PDB entry 2R93 | X-ray diffraction, 4.00 A resolution | chains A and H of the 13 polymer chains in the assembly

Chain A:
Protein: DNA-directed RNA polymerase II subunit RPB1
Organism: Saccharomyces cerevisiae
Notes: EC 2.7.7.6
UniProtKB: P04050 (RPB1_YEAST); residues 1-1733 here = UniProt positions 1-1733
Chain sequence (1733 residues; row label = number of the first residue in the row):
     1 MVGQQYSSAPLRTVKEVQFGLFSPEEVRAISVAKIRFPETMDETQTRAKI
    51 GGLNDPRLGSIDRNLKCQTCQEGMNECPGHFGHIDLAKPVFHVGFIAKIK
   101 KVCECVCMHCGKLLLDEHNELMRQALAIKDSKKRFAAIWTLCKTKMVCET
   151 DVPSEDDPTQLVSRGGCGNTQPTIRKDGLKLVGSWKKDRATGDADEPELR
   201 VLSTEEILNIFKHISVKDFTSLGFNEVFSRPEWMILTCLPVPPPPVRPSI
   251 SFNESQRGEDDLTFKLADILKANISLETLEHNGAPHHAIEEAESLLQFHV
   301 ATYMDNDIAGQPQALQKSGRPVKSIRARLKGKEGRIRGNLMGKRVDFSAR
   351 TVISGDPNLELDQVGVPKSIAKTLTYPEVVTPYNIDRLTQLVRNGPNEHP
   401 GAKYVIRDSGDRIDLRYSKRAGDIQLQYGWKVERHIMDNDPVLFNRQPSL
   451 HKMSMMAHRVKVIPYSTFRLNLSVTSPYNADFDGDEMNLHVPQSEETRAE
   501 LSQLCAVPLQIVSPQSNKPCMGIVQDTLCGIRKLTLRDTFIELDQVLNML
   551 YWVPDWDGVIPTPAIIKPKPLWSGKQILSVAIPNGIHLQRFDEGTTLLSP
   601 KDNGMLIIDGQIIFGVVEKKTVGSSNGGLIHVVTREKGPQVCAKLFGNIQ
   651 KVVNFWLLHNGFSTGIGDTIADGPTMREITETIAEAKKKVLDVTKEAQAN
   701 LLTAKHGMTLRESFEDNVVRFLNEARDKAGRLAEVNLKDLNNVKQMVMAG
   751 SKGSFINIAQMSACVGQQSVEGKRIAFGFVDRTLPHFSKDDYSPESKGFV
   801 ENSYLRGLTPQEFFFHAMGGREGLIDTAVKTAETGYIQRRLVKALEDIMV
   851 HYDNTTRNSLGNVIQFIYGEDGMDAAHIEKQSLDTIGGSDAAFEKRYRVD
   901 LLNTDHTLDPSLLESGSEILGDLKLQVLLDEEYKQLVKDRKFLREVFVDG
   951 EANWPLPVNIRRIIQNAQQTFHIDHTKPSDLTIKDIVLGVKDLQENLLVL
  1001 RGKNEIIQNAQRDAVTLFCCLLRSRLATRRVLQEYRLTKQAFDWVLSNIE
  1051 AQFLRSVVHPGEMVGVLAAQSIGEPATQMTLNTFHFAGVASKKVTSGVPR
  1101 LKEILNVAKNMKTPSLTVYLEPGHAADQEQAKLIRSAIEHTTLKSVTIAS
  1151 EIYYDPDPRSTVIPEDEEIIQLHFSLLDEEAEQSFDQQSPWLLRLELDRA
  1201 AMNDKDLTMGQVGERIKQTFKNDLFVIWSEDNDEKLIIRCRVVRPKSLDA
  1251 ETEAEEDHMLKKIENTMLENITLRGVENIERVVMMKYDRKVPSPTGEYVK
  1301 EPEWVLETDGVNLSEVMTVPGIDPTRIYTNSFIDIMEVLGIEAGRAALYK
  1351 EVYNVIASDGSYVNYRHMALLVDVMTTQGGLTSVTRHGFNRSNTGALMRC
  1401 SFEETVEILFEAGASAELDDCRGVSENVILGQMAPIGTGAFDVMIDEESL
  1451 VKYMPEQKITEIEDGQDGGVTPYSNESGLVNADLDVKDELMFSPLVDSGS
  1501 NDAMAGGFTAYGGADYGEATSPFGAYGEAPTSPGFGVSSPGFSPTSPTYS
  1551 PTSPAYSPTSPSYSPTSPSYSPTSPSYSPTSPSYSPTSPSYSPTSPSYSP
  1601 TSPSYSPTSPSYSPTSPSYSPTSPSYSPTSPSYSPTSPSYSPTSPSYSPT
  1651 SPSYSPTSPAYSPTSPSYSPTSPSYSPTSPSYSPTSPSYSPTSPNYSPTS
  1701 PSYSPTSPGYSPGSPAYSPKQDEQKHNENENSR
Not modelled in the structure: 1, 190-194, 1082-1091, 1178-1186, 1246-1253, 1456-1733
Bound ions: Zn2+ site 1: C67, C70, C77; Zn2+ site 2: C110, C148; Mg2+ near D481 (its only coordinating residue here)
Swiss-Prot annotation at these positions:
  - region: P248 to D260 (Lid loop), N306 to K323 (Rudder loop), P810 to E822 (Bridging helix)
  - binding site (Zn(2+)): C67, C70, C77, H80, C107, C110, C148, C167
  - binding site (Mg(2+)): D481, D483, D485
  - modified residue: T1471 (Phosphothreonine)
  - cross-link (Glycyl lysine isopeptide (Lys-Gly)): K695 (interchain with G-Cter in ubiquitin), K1246 (interchain with G-Cter in ubiquitin), K1350 (interchain with G-Cter in ubiquitin)

Chain H:
Protein: DNA-directed RNA polymerases I, II, and III subunit RPABC3
Organism: Saccharomyces cerevisiae
Notes: EC 2.7.7.6
UniProtKB: P20436 (RPAB3_YEAST); numbering as in UniProt (aligned over 1-146)
Chain sequence (146 residues; each row starts with the number of its first residue):
     1 MSNTLFDDIFQVSEVDPGRYNKVCRIEAASTTQDQCKLTLDINVELFPVA
    51 AQDSLTVTIASSLNLEDTPANDSSATRSWRPPQAGDRSLADDYDYVMYGT
   101 AYKFEEVSKDLIAVYYSFGGLLMRLEGNYRNLNNLKQENAYLLIRR
Not modelled in the structure: 1, 66-75
Swiss-Prot annotation at these positions:
  - region: D16 to T39 (Non-specific ssDNA binding)
  - modified residue: S2 (N-acetylserine), T68 (Phosphothreonine)

Interface between chain A and chain H:
Pairs across the interface (56):
  R537(A) - Y20(H)
  R537(A) - R25(H)
  R537(A) - D41(H)  salt bridge
  R537(A) - G120(H)  hydrogen bond (side chain-backbone)
  R537(A) - L122(H)
  D538(A) - Y20(H)
  D538(A) - K22(H)  hydrogen bond (side chain-backbone)
  F540(A) - V23(H)  hydrophobic
  L543(A) - W79(H)  hydrophobic
  V559(A) - S78(H)
  I560(A) - S78(H)
  I560(A) - W79(H)  hydrogen bond (backbone-backbone)
  T562(A) - W79(H)
  T562(A) - Y98(H)
  P563(A) - W79(H)
  P563(A) - Y98(H)
  A564(A) - M97(H)
  A564(A) - Y98(H)  hydrogen bond (backbone-backbone)
  I565(A) - N43(H)
  I565(A) - L46(H)  hydrophobic
  I565(A) - V96(H)
  I566(A) - V96(H)  hydrogen bond (backbone-backbone)
  I566(A) - M97(H)
  I566(A) - Y141(H)  hydrophobic
  K567(A) - N43(H)
  K567(A) - L46(H)  hydrogen bond (side chain-backbone)
  K567(A) - F47(H)
  K567(A) - D94(H)
  K567(A) - Y95(H)
  K567(A) - V96(H)  hydrogen bond (backbone-backbone)
  P568(A) - L46(H)
  P570(A) - W79(H)  hydrophobic
  L571(A) - L46(H)  hydrophobic
  W572(A) - W79(H)  hydrophobic
  S573(A) - G119(H)  hydrogen bond (side chain-backbone)
  K575(A) - G119(H)
  K575(A) - G120(H)
  Q576(A) - G119(H)
  L597(A) - Y102(H)  hydrogen bond (backbone-side chain)
  L597(A) - K103(H)
  L597(A) - Y115(H)
  L598(A) - R25(H)  hydrogen bond (backbone-side chain)
  L598(A) - T39(H)
  L598(A) - L122(H)  hydrophobic
  L598(A) - R124(H)
  S599(A) - R25(H)  hydrogen bond (backbone-side chain)
  S599(A) - L122(H)
  P600(A) - R25(H)
  D602(A) - Y20(H)
  L606(A) - Y102(H)  hydrophobic
  I613(A) - Y102(H)  hydrophobic
  I613(A) - S117(H)  hydrogen bond (backbone-side chain)
  F614(A) - L122(H)  hydrophobic
  D739(A) - R19(H)  salt bridge
  D974(A) - K136(H)
  T976(A) - K136(H)
Interface residues without a listed pair, chain A (34 interface residues in all): L536, G558, I608, H975
Interface residues without a listed pair, chain H (32 interface residues in all): N21, R77, F118, L121, M123

In short:
The interface between chain A and chain H involves 34 residues on one side and 32 on the other; the contacts
include 12 hydrogen bonds and 2 salt bridges. Polar contacts include R537(A)-D41(H), D739(A)-R19(H) and
R537(A)-G120(H).
Here chain A is DNA-directed RNA polymerase II subunit RPB1 and chain H is DNA-directed RNA polymerases I, II,
and III subunit RPABC3, both from Saccharomyces cerevisiae. Entry 2R93 (Elongation complex of RNA polymerase
II with a hepatitis delta virus-derived RNA stem loop) was determined by X-ray diffraction, deposited together
with 2R92.
